8J5P - chains C and L of the 36 polymer chains in the assembly; structure by electron microscopy, 3.10 A resolution.

== Chain C ==
Protein: Multiheme_cytc domain-containing protein
Organism: Roseiflexus castenholzii DSM 13941
UniProt: A7NQE7 (A7NQE7_ROSCS); numbering as in UniProt (aligned over 1-320)
Sequence (320 residues; each row starts with the number of its first residue):
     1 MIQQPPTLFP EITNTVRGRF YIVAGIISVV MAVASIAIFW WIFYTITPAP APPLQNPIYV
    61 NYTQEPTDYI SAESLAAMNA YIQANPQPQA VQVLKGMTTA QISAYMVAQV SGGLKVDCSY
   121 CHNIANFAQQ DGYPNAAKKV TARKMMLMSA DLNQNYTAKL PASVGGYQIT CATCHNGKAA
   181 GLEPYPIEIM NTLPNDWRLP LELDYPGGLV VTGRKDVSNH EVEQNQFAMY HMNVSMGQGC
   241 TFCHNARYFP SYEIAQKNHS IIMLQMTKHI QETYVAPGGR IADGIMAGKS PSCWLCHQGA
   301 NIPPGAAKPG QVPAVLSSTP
Unresolved in the structure: 1-5
Covalently attached groups: heme (HEM) linked to Cys118, Cys121, Cys171, Cys174, Cys240, Cys243, Cys293, Cys296
Metal / ion sites: heme Fe (4 sites), coordinated by Met106, His122, Met145, His175, Met229, His244, Met263, His297
Small-molecule neighbours:
  - bacteriochlorophyll a (BCL): Ile38, Trp41, Ile42, Thr45, Ile46
  - heme (HEM), molecule 1: Met78, Tyr81, Pro88, Gln89, Ala90, Val91, Gln92, Val93, Leu94, Ile102, Ser103, Met106, Val107, Val116, Asp117, His122, Phe127, Ala128, Lys139, Ala142, Arg143, Met146
  - heme (HEM), molecule 2: Leu114, Tyr120, Lys138, Thr141, Ala142, Met145, Met146, Met148, Ser149, Ile169, Thr170, His175, Ala179, Ala180, Gly181, Leu182, Met286, Ala287, Lys289
  - heme (HEM), molecule 3: Thr157, Leu160, Val164, Gly165, Tyr167, Ile169, Thr173, Met232, Met236, Phe242, Gln256, His259, Ser260, Met263, Leu264, Met266, Thr267, Ser292, His297, Asn301, Ile302, Pro303, Ala306
  - heme (HEM), molecule 4: Tyr205, Pro206, Gly207, Gly208, Leu209, Val210, Val211, Thr212, Asn225, Gln226, Met229, Tyr230, Met232, Asn233, Gly239, His244, Phe249, Pro250, Lys257, Ser260, Ile261
  - beta,psi-caroten-4-one (KGD), molecule 1: Pro6, Thr7, Leu8, Phe9
  - beta,psi-caroten-4-one (KGD), molecule 2: Val16, Arg19, Phe20, Val23, Ile27, Ser28, Met31, Ala32, Ser35, Ile36, Phe39, Trp40
  - beta,psi-caroten-4-one (KGD), molecule 3: Met31, Ala34, Ser35, Ile38

== Chain L ==
Protein: Reaction center protein L chain
Organism: Roseiflexus castenholzii DSM 13941
UniProt: A7NQE8 (A7NQE8_ROSCS); numbering as in UniProt (aligned over 1-315)
Sequence (315 residues; numbered 1 to 315; the number before each row is that of its first residue):
     1 MSAVPRALPL PSGETLPAEA ISSTGSQAAS AEVIPFSIIE EFYKRPGKTL AARFFGVDPF
    61 DFWIGRFYVG LFGAISIIGI ILGVAFYLYE GVVNEGTLNI LAMRIEPPPV SQGLNVDPAQ
   121 PGFFWFLTMV AATIAFVGWL LRQIDISLKL DMGMEVPIAF GAVVSSWITL QWLRPIAMGA
   181 WGHGFPLGIT HHLDWVSNIG YQYYNFFYNP FHAIGITLLF ASTLFLHMHG SAVLSEAKRN
   241 ISDQNIHVFW RNILGYSIGE IGIHRVAFWT GAASVLFSNL CIFLSGTFVK DWNAFWGFWD
   301 KMPIWNGVGQ GALVA
Unresolved in the structure: 1-5, 19-28
Metal / ion sites: Fe ion: His229 (shared with 3 residues of chain M)
Small-molecule neighbours:
  - bacteriochlorophyll a (BCL), molecule 1: Val84, Tyr87, Phe136, Trp167, Leu170, Phe185, Ile189, Thr190, His192, Leu193, Val196
  - bacteriochlorophyll a (BCL), molecule 2: Phe136, Phe160, Val163, Ser166, Trp167, Leu170, Trp195, Val196, Ser197, Ile199, Gly200, Tyr201, Phe206, Phe207, His212, Gly215, Ile216, Leu219, Ser278, Asn279, Cys281, Ile282
  - bacteriochlorophyll a (BCL), molecule 3: Val196, Tyr201, Phe207, Phe220
  - bacteriopheophytin b (BPB), molecule 1: Ile80, Gly83, Val84, Tyr87, Thr128, Ala132, Ala135, Phe136, Trp139, Gln143, Val156, Ala159, Phe160, Val163, Trp167, Leu187, Gly188, Ile189, His192, Gly271, Val275
  - bacteriopheophytin b (BPB), molecule 2: Ala213, Ile216, Thr217, Phe220, Ala221, Leu224
  - bacteriopheophytin b (BPB), molecule 3: Phe220, Thr223, Leu224, His227, Met228, Trp250, Ile253, Leu254
  - Menaquinone 11 (MQE; 2-methyl-3-[(2E,6E,10E,14E,18E,22E,26E,30E,34E,38E)-3,7,11,15,19,23,27,31,35,39,43-undecamethyltetratetraconta-2,6,10,1 4,18,22,26,30,34,38,42-undecaen-1-yl]naphthalene-1,4-dione), molecule 1: Ile64, Phe67, Val69, Gly73, Ile77, Ile81, Val84, Leu88, Trp139, Arg142
  - Menaquinone 11 (MQE), molecule 2: Leu218, Phe225, Met228, His229, Ala232, Ile246, His247, Trp250, Tyr256, Ser257, Ile258, Gly259, Glu260, Ile263, Val266, Trp269, Thr270, Ala273, Phe277

== Interface between chain C and chain L ==
Contacting residue pairs (20; chain C residue first):
  Asn191(C) with Asn293(L); Gly297(L)
  Thr192(C) with Asn293(L), hydrogen bond
  Asn195(C) with Ala312(L); Val314(L), hydrogen bond (side chain-backbone)
  Gln226(C) with Tyr204(L), hydrogen bond
  Tyr230(C) with Tyr204(L), hydrophobic; Asp291(L), hydrogen bond; Asn293(L)
  Gly239(C) with Gln202(L)
  Cys240(C) with Tyr201(L)
  Thr241(C) with Asn198(L); Tyr201(L); Gln202(L), hydrogen bond (side chain-backbone)
  Asn245(C) with Asn198(L)
  Ala246(C) with Ser197(L), hydrogen bond (backbone-side chain); Asn198(L); Tyr201(L), hydrophobic
  Arg247(C) with Asp194(L), salt bridge
  Phe249(C) with Tyr201(L)
Other interface residues (no listed pair), chain C (13 interface residues in all): Asn233
Other interface residues (no listed pair), chain L (13 interface residues in all): Ala294, Trp296

== Summary ==
The chain C/chain L interface involves 13 residues from each chain; the contacts include 6 hydrogen bonds and
1 salt bridge. Among the polar pairs are Arg247(C)-Asp194(L), Thr192(C)-Asn293(L) and Asn195(C)-Val314(L).
Chain C binds bacteriochlorophyll a and 3 copies of beta,psi-caroten-4-one.
Chain C is Multiheme_cytc domain-containing protein and chain L is Reaction center protein L chain, both from
Roseiflexus castenholzii DSM 13941; the structure, Cryo-EM structure of native RC-LH complex from Roseiflexus
castenholzii at 2,000lux, was determined by electron microscopy, deposited together with 8HJU, 8HJV and 8J5O.
